7X8S - chains A and B of the 5 polymer chains in the assembly; structure by electron microscopy, 3.09 A resolution.

== Chain A ==
Protein: Guanine nucleotide-binding protein G(s) subunit alpha isoforms short
Organism: Bos taurus
UniProt: P63092 (GNAS2_HUMAN); residue numbers follow UniProt; this construct covers 1-394
Chain sequence (394 residues; each row starts with the number of its first residue):
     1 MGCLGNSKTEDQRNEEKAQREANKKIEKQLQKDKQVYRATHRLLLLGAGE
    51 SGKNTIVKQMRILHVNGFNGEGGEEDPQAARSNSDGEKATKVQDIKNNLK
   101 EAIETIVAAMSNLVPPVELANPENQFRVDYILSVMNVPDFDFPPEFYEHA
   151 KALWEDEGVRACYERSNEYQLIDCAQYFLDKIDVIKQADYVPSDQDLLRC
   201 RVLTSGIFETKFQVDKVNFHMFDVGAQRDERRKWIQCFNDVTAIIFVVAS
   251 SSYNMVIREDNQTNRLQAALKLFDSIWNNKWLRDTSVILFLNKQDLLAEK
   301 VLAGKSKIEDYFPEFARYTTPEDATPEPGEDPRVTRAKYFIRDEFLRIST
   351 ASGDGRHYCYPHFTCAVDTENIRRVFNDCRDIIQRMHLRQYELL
Disordered / not traced: 1-11, 64-203, 255-262
Differences from the reference sequence: conflict Asn54 (Ser in P63092), Ala226 (Gly in P63092), Ala268 (Glu in P63092), Lys271 (Asn in P63092), Asp274 (Lys in P63092), Asp284 (Thr in P63092), Thr285 (Ile in P63092); variant Lys280 (Arg in P63092)

== Chain B ==
Protein: Guanine nucleotide-binding protein G(I)/G(S)/G(T) subunit beta-1
Organism: Rattus norvegicus
UniProt: P54311 (GBB1_RAT); residues 2-340 here = UniProt positions 2-340
Chain sequence (345 residues; numbered -4 to 340; the number before each row is that of its first residue; numbers below 1 keep their minus sign (Met-4 is residue -4)):
    -4 MGSLLQSELDQLRQEAEQLKNQIRDARKACADATLSQITNNIDPVGRIQM
    46 RTRRTLRGHLAKIYAMHWGTDSRLLVSASQDGKLIIWDSYTTNKVHAIPL
    96 RSSWVMTCAYAPSGNYVACGGLDNICSIYNLKTREGNVRVSRELAGHTGY
   146 LSCCRFLDDNQIVTSSGDTTCALWDIETGQQTTTFTGHTGDVMSLSLAPD
   196 TRLFVSGACDASAKLWDVREGMCRQTFTGHESDINAICFFPNGNAFATGS
   246 DDATCRLFDLRADQELMTYSHDNIICGITSVSFSKSGRLLLAGYDDFNCN
   296 VWDALKADRAGVLAGHDNRVSCLGVTDDGMAVATGSWDSFLKIWN
Disordered / not traced: -4 to 2
Differences from the reference sequence: initiating methionine (-4); expression tag (-3 to 1)
Curated features (UniProtKB/Swiss-Prot):
  - modified residue: Ser2 (N-acetylserine), His266 (Phosphohistidine)

== How chain A and chain B interact ==
Residue-residue contacts (57; chain A residue first):
  Arg20(A) - Asn88(B)  hydrogen bond
  Asn23(A) - Asn88(B)  hydrogen bond
  Asn23(A) - Lys89(B)  hydrogen bond (side chain-backbone)
  Ile26(A) - Lys89(B)
  Ile26(A) - Val90(B)
  Ile26(A) - His91(B)
  Ile26(A) - Ala92(B)  hydrophobic
  Glu27(A) - Lys89(B)  salt bridge
  Leu30(A) - Gly53(B)
  Leu30(A) - Ile80(B)  hydrophobic
  Leu30(A) - Ala92(B)  hydrophobic
  Asp33(A) - Lys78(B)  salt bridge
  Lys34(A) - Leu55(B)
  Tyr37(A) - Leu55(B)  hydrophobic
  Tyr37(A) - Ala56(B)
  Tyr37(A) - Asp76(B)
  Arg38(A) - Leu55(B)
  Thr204(A) - Asp118(B)
  Thr204(A) - Asn119(B)
  Ser205(A) - Asp118(B)
  Gly206(A) - Leu117(B)
  Gly206(A) - Asp118(B)
  Gly206(A) - Asn119(B)
  Ile207(A) - Trp99(B)
  Ile207(A) - Leu117(B)
  Phe222(A) - Trp99(B)
  Ala226(A) - Asn119(B)  hydrogen bond (backbone-side chain)
  Ala226(A) - Thr143(B)
  Gln227(A) - Leu117(B)  hydrogen bond (side chain-backbone)
  Gln227(A) - Asn119(B)
  Gln227(A) - Tyr145(B)  hydrogen bond (side chain-backbone)
  Arg228(A) - Gly162(B)  hydrogen bond (side chain-backbone)
  Arg228(A) - Asp163(B)
  Arg228(A) - Asp186(B)  salt bridge
  Arg232(A) - Cys204(B)
  Arg232(A) - Asp228(B)  salt bridge
  Lys233(A) - Tyr145(B)
  Lys233(A) - Met188(B)
  Lys233(A) - Cys204(B)
  Lys233(A) - Asp228(B)  salt bridge
  Lys233(A) - Asp246(B)  salt bridge
  Trp234(A) - Leu117(B)  hydrophobic
  Trp234(A) - Tyr145(B)
  Gln236(A) - Tyr59(B)  hydrogen bond (backbone-side chain)
  Cys237(A) - Lys57(B)  hydrogen bond (backbone-side chain)
  Cys237(A) - Tyr59(B)  hydrogen bond (backbone-side chain)
  Cys237(A) - Trp99(B)
  Cys237(A) - Met101(B)  hydrophobic
  Cys237(A) - Leu117(B)  hydrophobic
  Phe238(A) - Trp99(B)  hydrophobic
  Phe238(A) - Leu117(B)  hydrophobic
  Asn239(A) - Lys57(B)
  Asn239(A) - Trp332(B)
  Asp240(A) - Lys57(B)  salt bridge
  Trp281(A) - Asp290(B)
  Trp281(A) - Arg314(B)
  Trp281(A) - Trp332(B)  hydrophobic
Also at the interface, not in a pair above, chain A (27 interface residues in all): Val241
Also at the interface, not in a pair above, chain B (38 interface residues in all): Arg52, Gln75, Thr86, Ser98, His142, Gly144, Thr164, Asn230

== Overview ==
The interface between chain A and chain B involves 27 residues on one side and 38 on the other, with 10
hydrogen bonds and 7 salt bridges. Among the polar pairs are Glu27(A)-Lys89(B), Asp33(A)-Lys78(B) and
Arg228(A)-Asp186(B).
Chain A is Guanine nucleotide-binding protein G(s) subunit alpha isoforms short (Bos taurus) and chain B is
Guanine nucleotide-binding protein G(I)/G(S)/G(T) subunit beta-1 (Rattus norvegicus); the structure, Cryo-EM
structure of the WB4-24-bound hGLP-1R-Gs complex, was determined by electron microscopy, deposited together
with 7X8R.
